PDB entry 7LU5 | X-ray diffraction, 3.57 A resolution | chains A and D of the 4 polymer chains in the assembly

== Chain A (and D) ==
Molecule: Deoxynucleoside triphosphate triphosphohydrolase SAMHD1
Organism: Homo sapiens
Notes: EC 3.1.5.-; chain D of this document is another copy of the same molecule, construct and numbering; everything in this record applies to it too
UniProt: Q9Y3Z3 (SAMH1_HUMAN); numbering as in UniProt (aligned over 113-626)
Chain sequence (535 residues; numbered 92 to 626; the number before each row is that of its first residue):
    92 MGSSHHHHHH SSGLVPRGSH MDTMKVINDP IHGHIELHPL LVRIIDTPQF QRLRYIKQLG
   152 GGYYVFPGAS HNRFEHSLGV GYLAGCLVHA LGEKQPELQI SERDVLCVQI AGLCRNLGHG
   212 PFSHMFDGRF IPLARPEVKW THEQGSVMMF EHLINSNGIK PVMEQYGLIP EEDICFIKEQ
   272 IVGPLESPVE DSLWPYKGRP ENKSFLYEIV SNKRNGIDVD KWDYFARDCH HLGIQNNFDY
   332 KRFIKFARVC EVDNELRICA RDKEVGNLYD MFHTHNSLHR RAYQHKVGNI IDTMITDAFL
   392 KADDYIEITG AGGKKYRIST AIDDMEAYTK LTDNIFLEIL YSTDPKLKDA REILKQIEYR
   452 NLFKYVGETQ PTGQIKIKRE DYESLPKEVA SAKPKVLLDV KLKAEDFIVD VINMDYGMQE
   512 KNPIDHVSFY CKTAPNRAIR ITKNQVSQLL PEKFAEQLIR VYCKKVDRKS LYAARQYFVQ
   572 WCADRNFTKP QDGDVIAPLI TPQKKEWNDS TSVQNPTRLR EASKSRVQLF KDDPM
Unresolved in the structure: 92-112, 278-283, 600-626
Sequence notes: initiating methionine (92); expression tag (93-112); engineered mutation Arg-206 (His in Q9Y3Z3), Asn-207 (Asp in Q9Y3Z3), His-366 (Arg in Q9Y3Z3)
Ligand contacts:
  - 2'-deoxyguanosine-5'-triphosphate (DGT), molecule 1: Lys-116, Val-117, Ile-118, Val-133, Ile-136, Asp-137, Gln-142, Arg-145, Phe-165
  - 2'-deoxyguanosine-5'-triphosphate (DGT), molecule 2: Val-117, Ile-118, Asn-119
  - 2'-deoxyguanosine-5'-triphosphate (DGT), molecule 3: Tyr-155, Val-156, His-376, Lys-377, Val-378, Ile-382, Arg-451, Leu-453
  - 2'-deoxyguanosine-5'-triphosphate (DGT), molecule 4: Val-156, Phe-157, Gly-324, Ile-325, Arg-372, His-376, Lys-377, Val-378
  - 2'-deoxyguanosine-5'-triphosphate (DGT), molecule 5: Asp-330, Arg-333, Arg-352, Lys-354, Glu-355, Asn-358, Lys-523
UniProt features mapped onto this chain:
  - active site: His-233
  - binding site (GTP): Lys-116, Val-117, Asp-137, Gln-142, Arg-145, Arg-451, Lys-455, Lys-523
  - binding site (dATP): Asn-119, Gln-149, Val-156, Arg-164, His-210, His-215, Lys-312, Tyr-315, Asp-319, Arg-333, Arg-352, Lys-354, Asn-358, Gln-375, His-376, Lys-377, Lys-523
  - binding site (dCTP): Asn-119, Gln-149, Val-156, Arg-164, His-210, His-215, Lys-312, Tyr-315, Asp-319, Arg-333, Arg-352, Lys-354, Arg-372, Gln-375, His-376, Lys-377, Lys-523
  - binding site (dGTP): Asn-119, Gln-149, Leu-150, Val-156, Arg-164, Lys-312, Tyr-315, Asp-319, Arg-333, Arg-352, Lys-354, Asn-358, Tyr-374, Gln-375, His-376, Lys-377, Lys-523
  - binding site (dTTP): Asn-119, Gln-149, Val-156, Arg-164, His-210, His-215, Lys-312, Tyr-315, Asp-319, Arg-333, Arg-352, Lys-354, Gln-375, His-376, Lys-377, Lys-523
  - binding site (Mn(2+)): His-167, Asp-311
  - modified residue: Thr-592 (Microbial infection: Phosphothreonine)
  - cross-link (Glycyl lysine isopeptide (Lys-Gly)): Lys-467 (interchain with G-Cter in SUMO2), Lys-469 (interchain with G-Cter in SUMO2), Lys-492 (interchain with G-Cter in SUMO2), Lys-622 (interchain with G-Cter in SUMO2)
  - natural variant: Asp-120 to His-123 (deletion: In AGS5), His-123 (H123P: In AGS5), Arg-143 (R143C: In AGS5; R143H: In AGS5), Arg-145 (R145Q: In AGS5), His-167 (H167Y: In AGS5), Ile-201 (I201N: In AGS5 and CHBL2), Gly-209 (G209S: In AGS5), Met-254 (M254V: In AGS5), Arg-290 (R290H: In AGS5), Leu-369 (L369S: In AGS5), Met-385 (M385V: In AGS5), Ile-448 (I448T: In AGS5), 1 further natural variant entry in UniProt
  - mutagenesis: Asp-137 (D137A: Impairs homotetramerization and nearly abolishes dNTPase activity), Gln-142 (Q142E/A: Impairs homotetramerization and nearly abolishes dNTPase activity; when associated with K-145), Arg-143 (R143A: Abolished ability to restrict infection by viruses), Arg-145 (R145A: Impairs homotetramerization and nearly abolishes dNTPase activity. Abolished ability to restrict infection by viruses; R145K: Impairs homotetramerization and nearly abolishes dNTPase activity ...), Gln-149 (Q149A: Abolished dNTPase activity without affecting homotetramerization. Abolished dNTPase activity; when associated with A-319), Arg-164 (R164A: Abolished ability to restrict infection by viruses), His-167 (H167A: Abolished ability to restrict infection by viruses), His-210 (H210A: Abolished dNTPase activity without affecting homotetramerization), His-215 (H215A: Abolished dNTPase activity without affecting homotetramerization), Arg-226 (R226G: Loss of function in defense response to virus), His-233 (H233A: Abolished dNTPase activity without affecting homotetramerization. Abolished ability to restrict infection by viruses), Asp-311 (D311A: Loss of function in defense response to virus. Loss of dNTPase activity. Does not affect oligomerization), 26 further mutagenesis entries in UniProt
What the authors report for this chain:
  - disease-associated variants - R366H: unchanged expression
  - disease-associated variants - R366H: unchanged stability
  - disease-associated variants - R145Q, Y155C, R366H: decreased catalytic activity on dGTP
  - disease-associated variants - R366H: abolished binding to 2'-deoxyguanosine-5'-triphosphate
  - disease-associated variants - R366H: unchanged binding to cyclin A2
  - disease-associated variants - R366H: unchanged binding to CtIP
  - disease-associated variants - R366H: unchanged signaling
  - disease-associated variants - R366H: unchanged signaling in response to innate immune response suppression
  - disease-associated variants - R366H: decreased binding to nucleic acid
  - disease-associated variants - R145Q, Y155C, P158S, R366H: decreased catalytic activity on 2'-deoxyguanosine-5'-triphosphate
  - mutagenesis - R366H: unchanged expression
  - mutagenesis - R366H (62.3 +/- 0.1 degC): unchanged stability
  - mutagenesis - R366H: decreased catalytic activity on each dNTP tested
  - mutagenesis - R366H: unchanged binding to cyclin A2
  - mutagenesis - R366H: unchanged binding to CtIP
  - mutagenesis - R366H: unchanged signaling
  - mutagenesis - R366H: unchanged signaling in response to firefly luciferase
  - mutagenesis - R366H (2965 +/- 328 nM): decreased binding to 6FAM-ssDNA
  - disease-associated variants - R145Q, Y155C, P158S, I201N, L244F, R451C: decreased expression
  - mutagenesis - Y155C (60.2 +/- 0.3 degC): decreased stability

== Interface between chain A and chain D ==
Residue-residue contacts (74):
  Ile-118(A) with Pro-158(D), hydrophobic
  Asn-119(A) with Pro-158(D); Leu-323(D); Gly-324(D), hydrogen bond (side chain-backbone)
  Pro-121(A) with Gly-159(D); His-321(D); His-322(D); Gly-324(D)
  Asp-137(A) with Glu-449(D); Tyr-450(D); Arg-451(D)
  Thr-138(A) with Glu-449(D)
  Pro-139(A) with Glu-449(D); Tyr-450(D)
  Gln-142(A) with Glu-449(D)
  Arg-145(A) with Tyr-154(D), hydrogen bond (side chain-backbone); Tyr-155(D)
  Tyr-146(A) with Tyr-155(D), hydrogen bond; Phe-427(D); Leu-428(D), hydrophobic
  Tyr-154(A) with Arg-145(D), hydrogen bond (backbone-side chain); Asn-163(D), hydrogen bond; Glu-166(D), hydrogen bond
  Tyr-155(A) with Arg-145(D); Tyr-146(D), hydrogen bond
  Pro-158(A) with Ile-118(D), hydrophobic; Asn-119(D); Phe-165(D), hydrophobic; Glu-166(D)
  Gly-159(A) with Pro-121(D); His-322(D)
  Ser-161(A) with Ser-161(D); His-162(D); Asn-163(D); Glu-166(D), hydrogen bond; His-322(D)
  His-162(A) with Ser-161(D)
  Asn-163(A) with Tyr-154(D), hydrogen bond
  Phe-165(A) with Pro-158(D), hydrophobic
  Glu-166(A) with Tyr-154(D), hydrogen bond; Pro-158(D); Ser-161(D), hydrogen bond
  Leu-169(A) with Pro-158(D), hydrophobic
  Asn-248(A) with Tyr-450(D)
  His-321(A) with Pro-121(D); His-321(D), hydrogen bond (backbone-side chain)
  His-322(A) with Pro-121(D); Ser-161(D); His-322(D)
  Leu-323(A) with Asn-119(D)
  Gly-324(A) with Asn-119(D), hydrogen bond (backbone-side chain); Pro-121(D)
  Thr-400(A) with Thr-434(D)
  Lys-421(A) with Tyr-432(D)
  Thr-423(A) with Tyr-432(D), hydrogen bond
  Asn-425(A) with Asn-425(D), hydrogen bond; Leu-428(D); Tyr-432(D)
  Phe-427(A) with Tyr-146(D)
  Leu-428(A) with Tyr-146(D), hydrophobic; Asn-425(D)
  Tyr-432(A) with Lys-421(D), hydrogen bond (backbone-side chain); Thr-423(D), hydrogen bond; Asn-425(D)
  Thr-434(A) with Thr-400(D)
  Glu-449(A) with Asp-137(D); Thr-138(D); Pro-139(D); Gln-142(D)
  Tyr-450(A) with Asp-137(D); Pro-139(D); Asn-248(D)
  Arg-451(A) with Lys-116(D); Asp-137(D), salt bridge
Interface residues without a listed pair, chain A (39 interface residues in all): Lys-148, Ile-325, Thr-420, Glu-429
Interface residues without a listed pair, chain D (39 interface residues in all): Lys-148, Leu-169, Thr-420, Glu-429

== Summary ==
Chain A and chain D each contribute 39 residues to their interface; the contacts include 17 hydrogen bonds and
1 salt bridge. Among the polar pairs are Arg-451(A)/Asp-137(D), Asn-119(A)/Gly-324(D) and
Arg-145(A)/Tyr-154(D). From the paper: R145Q, Y155C and P158S of chain A, among others, reduce expression;
R145Q, Y155C and P158S of chain A, among others, reduce catalytic activity on
2'-deoxyguanosine-5'-triphosphate.
Both chains are Deoxynucleoside triphosphate triphosphohydrolase SAMHD1 (Homo sapiens). Entry 7LU5
(Samhd1(113-626) H206R D207N R366H) was determined by X-ray diffraction together with 7LTT from the same
study.
